Entry 7EY7 (electron microscopy, 4.30 A resolution (low resolution: residue-level contacts below are approximate; hydrogen-bond / salt-bridge calls are withheld)); this record covers chains c and w of the 42 polymer chains in the assembly.

== Chain c ==
Protein: Tail fiber protein
From: Escherichia phage T7
Reference sequence: P03748 (FIBER_BPT7); residue numbers follow UniProt; this construct covers 1-553
Chain sequence (553 residues; numbered 1 to 553; the number before each row is that of its first residue):
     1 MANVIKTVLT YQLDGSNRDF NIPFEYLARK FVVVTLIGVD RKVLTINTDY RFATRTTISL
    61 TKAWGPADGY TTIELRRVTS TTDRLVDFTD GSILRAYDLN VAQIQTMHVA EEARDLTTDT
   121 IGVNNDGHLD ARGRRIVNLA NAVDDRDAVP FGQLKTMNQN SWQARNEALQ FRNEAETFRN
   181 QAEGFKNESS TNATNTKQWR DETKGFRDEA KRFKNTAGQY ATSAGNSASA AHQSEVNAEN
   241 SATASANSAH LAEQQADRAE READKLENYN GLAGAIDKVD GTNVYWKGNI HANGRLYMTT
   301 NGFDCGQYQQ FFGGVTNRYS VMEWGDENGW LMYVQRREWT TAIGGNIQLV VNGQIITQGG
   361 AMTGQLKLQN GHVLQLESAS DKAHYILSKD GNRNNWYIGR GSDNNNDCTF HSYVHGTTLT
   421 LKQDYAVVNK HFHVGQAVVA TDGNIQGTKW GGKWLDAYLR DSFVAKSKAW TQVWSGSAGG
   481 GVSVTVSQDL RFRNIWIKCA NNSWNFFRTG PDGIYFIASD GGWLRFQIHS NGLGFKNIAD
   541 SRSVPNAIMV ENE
Not modelled in the structure: 1-2, 118-553

== Chain w ==
Protein: Tail tubular protein gp12
From: Escherichia phage T7
Reference sequence: P03747 (TUBE2_BPT7); numbering as in UniProt (aligned over 1-794)
Chain sequence (794 residues; numbered 1 to 794; the number before each row is that of its first residue):
     1 MALISQSIKN LKGGISQQPD ILRYPDQGSR QVNGWSSETE GLQKRPPLVF LNTLGDNGAL
    61 GQAPYIHLIN RDEHEQYYAV FTGSGIRVFD LSGNEKQVRY PNGSNYIKTA NPRNDLRMVT
   121 VADYTFIVNR NVVAQKNTKS VNLPNYNPNQ DGLINVRGGQ YGRELIVHIN GKDVAKYKIP
   181 DGSQPEHVNN TDAQWLAEEL AKQMRTNLSD WTVNVGQGFI HVTAPSGQQI DSFTTKDGYA
   241 DQLINPVTHY AQSFSKLPPN APNGYMVKIV GDASKSADQY YVRYDAERKV WTETLGWNTE
   301 DQVLWETMPH ALVRAADGNF DFKWLEWSPK SCGDVDTNPW PSFVGSSIND VFFFRNRLGF
   361 LSGENIILSR TAKYFNFYPA SIANLSDDDP IDVAVSTNRI AILKYAVPFS EELLIWSDEA
   421 QFVLTASGTL TSKSVELNLT TQFDVQDRAR PFGIGRNVYF ASPRSSFTSI HRYYAVQDVS
   481 SVKNAEDITS HVPNYIPNGV FSICGSGTEN FCSVLSHGDP SKIFMYKFLY LNEELRQQSW
   541 SHWDFGENVQ VLACQSISSD MYVILRNEFN TFLARISFTK NAIDLQGEPY RAFMDMKIRY
   601 TIPSGTYNDD TFTTSIHIPT IYGANFGRGK ITVLEPDGKI TVFEQPTAGW NSDPWLRLSG
   661 NLEGRMVYIG FNINFVYEFS KFLIKQTADD GSTSTEDIGR LQLRRAWVNY ENSGTFDIYV
   721 ENQSSNWKYT MAGARLGSNT LRAGRLNLGT GQYRFPVVGN AKFNTVYILS DETTPLNIIG
   781 CGWEGNYLRR SSGI
Not modelled in the structure: 1, 791-794

== How chain c and chain w interact ==
Pairs across the interface (25):
  Ala28(c) with Phe612(w)
  Arg29(c) with Asp609(w)
  Lys30(c) with Asp610(w)
  Ile46(c) with Asp610(w)
  Asn47(c) with Asp610(w)
  Leu85(c) with Phe612(w); Ser659(w)
  Asp87(c) with Thr641(w)
  Thr89(c) with Ile640(w); Thr641(w); Glu772(w)
  Asp90(c) with Glu772(w)
  Gly91(c) with Ile640(w)
  Ile93(c) with Gly638(w); Lys639(w); Gly744(w); Arg745(w); Leu746(w)
  Leu94(c) with Ala743(w); Gly744(w)
  Arg95(c) with Glu635(w); Asp637(w); Gly638(w); Lys639(w)
  Asp98(c) with Lys639(w)
Other interface residues (no listed pair), chain c (16 interface residues in all): Ser92, Ala96
Other interface residues (no listed pair), chain w (20 interface residues in all): Tyr590, Val642, Arg665, Thr715, Asn747

== Overview ==
16 residues of chain c and 20 residues of chain w are in contact.
Chain c is Tail fiber protein and chain w is Tail tubular protein gp12, both from Escherichia phage T7; the
structure, bacteriophage T7 tail complex, was determined by electron microscopy together with 7EY6, 7EY8, 7EY9
and 7EYB from the same study.
